PDB entry 9BPI | electron microscopy, 3.30 A resolution | chains I and V of the 24 polymer chains in the assembly

[Chain I (and V)]
Molecule: Ferritin light chain
Source organism: Homo sapiens
Notes: chain V of this document is another copy of the same molecule, construct and numbering; everything in this record applies to it too
UniProtKB: P02792 (FRIL_HUMAN); residues 5-178 here correspond to UniProt positions 2-175 (UniProt number = residue number - 3)
Chain sequence (174 residues; numbered 5 to 178; the number before each row is that of its first residue):
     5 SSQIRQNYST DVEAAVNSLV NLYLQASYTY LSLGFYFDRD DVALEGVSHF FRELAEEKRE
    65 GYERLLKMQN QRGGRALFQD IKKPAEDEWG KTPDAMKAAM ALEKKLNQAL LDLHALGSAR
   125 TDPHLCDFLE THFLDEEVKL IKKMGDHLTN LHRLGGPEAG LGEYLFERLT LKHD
Not modelled in the structure: 177-178
From the paper describing this entry:
  - mutagenesis - H177DEL/D178DEL: abolished binding to iron oxide NP

[How chain I and chain V interact]
Pairs across the interface (33; chain I residue first):
  D42(I) - K146(V)  salt bridge
  D44(I) - K146(V)
  D44(I) - G149(V)
  D44(I) - D150(V)
  D44(I) - T153(V)  hydrogen bond (backbone-side chain)
  D45(I) - T153(V)
  V46(I) - T153(V)
  V46(I) - R157(V)  hydrogen bond (backbone-side chain)
  A47(I) - D150(V)
  A47(I) - T153(V)
  A47(I) - N154(V)  hydrogen bond (backbone-side chain)
  A47(I) - R157(V)  hydrogen bond (backbone-side chain)
  L48(I) - N154(V)
  L48(I) - R157(V)
  E49(I) - D150(V)
  G164(I) - R157(V)
  L165(I) - R157(V)
  L165(I) - L158(V)  hydrophobic
  L165(I) - L165(V)  hydrophobic
  L165(I) - L169(V)  hydrophobic
  E167(I) - R157(V)  salt bridge
  Y168(I) - N154(V)
  Y168(I) - R157(V)
  Y168(I) - L158(V)  hydrophobic
  Y168(I) - L169(V)
  Y168(I) - F170(V)
  Y168(I) - L173(V)
  Y168(I) - T174(V)  hydrogen bond
  L169(I) - L169(V)  hydrophobic
  L169(I) - L173(V)  hydrophobic
  R172(I) - L173(V)  hydrogen bond (side chain-backbone)
  R172(I) - T174(V)
  L173(I) - L173(V)  hydrophobic
Interface residues without a listed pair, chain I (15 interface residues in all): E162
Interface residues without a listed pair, chain V (13 interface residues in all): E162

[Overview]
The interface between chain I and chain V involves 15 residues on one side and 13 on the other; the contacts
include 6 hydrogen bonds and 2 salt bridges. Among the polar pairs are D42(I)-K146(V), E167(I)-R157(V) and
D44(I)-T153(V). From the paper: H177DEL/D178DEL of chain I abolish binding to iron oxide NP.
Chain I and chain V are both Ferritin light chain (Homo sapiens); the structure, C-terminus truncated (last
two residues) mutant of Human light chain ferritin reacted with Ferrous salt(3 Fe2+ ..., was determined by
electron microscopy, deposited together with 9BPJ, 9BPK and 9BQ5.
